7YIS - chain A; structure by X-ray diffraction, 3.30 A resolution.

Chain A:
Name: Arf-GAP with Rho-GAP domain, ANK repeat and PH domain-containing protein 3
Organism: Homo sapiens
Notes: fragment: PH1 domain
UniProt: Q8WWN8 (ARAP3_HUMAN); residue numbers follow UniProt; this construct covers 284-385
Sequence (111 residues; row label = number of the first residue in the row):
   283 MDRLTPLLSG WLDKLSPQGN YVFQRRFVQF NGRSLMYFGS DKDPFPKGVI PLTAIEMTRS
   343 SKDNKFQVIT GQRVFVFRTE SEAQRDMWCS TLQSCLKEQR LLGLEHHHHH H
Not modelled in the structure: 283-285, 384-393
Sequence notes: initiating methionine (283); expression tag (386-393)
Ligand contacts: 4PT ((2R)-3-{[(S)-{[(2S,3R,5S,6S)-2,6-dihydroxy-3,4,5-tris(phosphonooxy)cyclohexyl]oxy}(hydroxy)phosphoryl]oxy}-2-(1-hydroxy butoxy)propyl butyrate): Lys296, Ser298, Pro299, Gln300, Gly301, Asn302, Val304, Gln306, Arg308, Tyr319, Lys329, Arg355
UniProt features mapped onto this chain:
  - mutagenesis: Arg307 to Arg308 (Loss of PtdIns(3,4,5)P3 binding)
What the authors report for this chain:
  - binding site for 4PT: Lys296 to Leu297, Ser298, Gly301, Gln306, Arg308, Tyr319, Lys329, Arg355
  - conformationally variable residues (loop rearrangement): Ser298 to Val304
  - mutagenesis - R308H: abolished binding to PI(3,4,5)P3
  - disease-associated variants - R308H: abolished binding to PI(3,4,5)P3

In short:
Bound to chain A: compound 4PT. From UniProt: 2 mutagenesis sites. From the paper: a binding site for 4PT at
Lys296, Ser298 and Gly301 among others; R308H abolishes binding to PI(3,4,5)P3.
Chain A is Arf-GAP with Rho-GAP domain, ANK repeat and PH domain-containing protein 3 (Homo sapiens); the
structure, Crystal structure of N-terminal PH domain of ARAP3 protein in complex with inositol
1,3,4,5-tetrakisphosphate, was determined by X-ray diffraction together with 7YIR from the same study.
